Entry 7U67 (electron microscopy, 2.50 A resolution); this record covers chains A and B of the 12 polymer chains in the assembly.

# Chain A (and B)
Molecule: Deoxyguanosinetriphosphate triphosphohydrolase
Source organism: Escherichia coli str. K-12 substr. MG1655
Notes: EC 3.1.5.1; chain B of this document is another copy of the same molecule, construct and numbering; everything in this record applies to it too
UniProtKB: P15723 (DGTP_ECOLI); numbering as in UniProt (aligned over 1-505)
Sequence (505 residues; row label = number of the first residue in the row):
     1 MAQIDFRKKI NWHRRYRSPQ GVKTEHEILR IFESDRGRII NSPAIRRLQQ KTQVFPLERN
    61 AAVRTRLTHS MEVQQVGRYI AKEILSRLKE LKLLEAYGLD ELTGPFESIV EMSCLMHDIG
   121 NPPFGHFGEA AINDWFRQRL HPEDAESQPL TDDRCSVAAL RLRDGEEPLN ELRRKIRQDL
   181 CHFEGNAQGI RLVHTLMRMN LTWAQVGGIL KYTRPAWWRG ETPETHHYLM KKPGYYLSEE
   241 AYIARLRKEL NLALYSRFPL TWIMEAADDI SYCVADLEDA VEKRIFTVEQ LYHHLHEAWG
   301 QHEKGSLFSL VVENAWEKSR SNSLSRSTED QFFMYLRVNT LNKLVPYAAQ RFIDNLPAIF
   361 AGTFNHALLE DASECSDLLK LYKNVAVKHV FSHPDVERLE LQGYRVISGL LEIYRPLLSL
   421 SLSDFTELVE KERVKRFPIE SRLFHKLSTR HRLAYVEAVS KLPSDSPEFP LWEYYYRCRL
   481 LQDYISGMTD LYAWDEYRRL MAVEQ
Not modelled in the structure: 1-2, 57-61, 151-152, 164-165, 301-307, 320-327, 370-371, 505
Ion coordination: Mg2+ near Asp268 (its only coordinating residue here)
Small-molecule neighbours: GTP (guanosine-5'-triphosphate): Gln53, Val54, His69, Asn186, Lys211, Tyr212, Lys232, Asp268, Ser271, Tyr272, Asp276, Phe391, Val396, Glu400
From the paper describing this entry:
  - binding site for GTP: Gln53, Tyr272, Asp276
  - catalytic residues: His126 (citing earlier work)

# Interface between chain A and chain B
Contacting residue pairs (41):
  His26(A) - Ser86(B)
  Arg30(A) - Tyr79(B)
  Arg30(A) - Glu83(B)  salt bridge
  Glu33(A) - Gln75(B)  hydrogen bond
  Glu33(A) - Arg78(B)  salt bridge
  Glu33(A) - Lys82(B)
  Arg36(A) - Arg78(B)
  Gly37(A) - Gln75(B)
  Ile40(A) - Gln75(B)
  Asn41(A) - Glu72(B)
  Pro43(A) - Asp330(B)
  Arg46(A) - Ala62(B)  hydrogen bond (side chain-backbone)
  Arg46(A) - Arg64(B)
  Gln49(A) - Val63(B)  hydrogen bond (side chain-backbone)
  Gln49(A) - Thr65(B)  hydrogen bond
  Gln49(A) - Thr68(B)
  Gln50(A) - Ala62(B)
  Ala62(A) - Arg46(B)  hydrogen bond (backbone-side chain)
  Ala62(A) - Gln50(B)
  Val63(A) - Gln49(B)  hydrogen bond (backbone-side chain)
  Arg64(A) - Arg46(B)
  Thr65(A) - Gln49(B)  hydrogen bond
  Leu67(A) - Thr68(B)
  Thr68(A) - Gln49(B)
  Met71(A) - Met71(B)  hydrophobic
  Glu72(A) - Asn41(B)
  Gln75(A) - Glu33(B)  hydrogen bond
  Gln75(A) - Gly37(B)
  Gln75(A) - Ile40(B)
  Arg78(A) - Glu33(B)  salt bridge
  Arg78(A) - Arg36(B)
  Arg78(A) - Arg78(B)
  Tyr79(A) - Arg30(B)
  Lys82(A) - Glu33(B)
  Glu83(A) - Arg30(B)  salt bridge
  Ser86(A) - His26(B)
  Met197(A) - Gln331(B)  hydrogen bond (backbone-side chain)
  Arg198(A) - Gln331(B)
  Asp330(A) - Pro43(B)
  Gln331(A) - Met197(B)
  Gln331(A) - Arg198(B)
Other interface residues (no listed pair), chain A (35 interface residues in all): Arg38, Ser108, Glu111, Met199, Met334, Tyr335
Other interface residues (no listed pair), chain B (34 interface residues in all): Arg38, Leu67, Ser108, Glu111, Met334, Tyr335

# Overview
35 residues of chain A face 34 of chain B across their interface, with 9 hydrogen bonds and 4 salt bridges.
Polar contacts include Arg30(A)-Glu83(B), Glu33(A)-Arg78(B) and Glu33(A)-Gln75(B). Chain A binds GTP. The
paper reports the catalytic residue His126(A); a binding site for GTP at Gln53(A), Tyr272(A) and Asp276(A).
Both chains are Deoxyguanosinetriphosphate triphosphohydrolase (Escherichia coli str. K-12 substr. MG1655).
Entry 7U67 (Structure of E. coli dGTPase bound to T7 bacteriophage protein Gp1.2 and GTP) was determined by
electron microscopy, deposited together with 7U65 and 7U66.
